PDB entry 8SPO | electron microscopy, 2.98 A resolution | chains L and N of the 16 polymer chains in the assembly

# Chain L (and N)
Molecule: Piwi domain-containing protein
Organism: Maribacter polysiphoniae
Notes: chain N of this document is another copy of the same molecule, construct and numbering; everything in this record applies to it too
Reference sequence: A0A316E3U6 (A0A316E3U6_9FLAO); residue numbers follow UniProt; this construct covers 1-507
Sequence (507 residues; each row starts with the number of its first residue):
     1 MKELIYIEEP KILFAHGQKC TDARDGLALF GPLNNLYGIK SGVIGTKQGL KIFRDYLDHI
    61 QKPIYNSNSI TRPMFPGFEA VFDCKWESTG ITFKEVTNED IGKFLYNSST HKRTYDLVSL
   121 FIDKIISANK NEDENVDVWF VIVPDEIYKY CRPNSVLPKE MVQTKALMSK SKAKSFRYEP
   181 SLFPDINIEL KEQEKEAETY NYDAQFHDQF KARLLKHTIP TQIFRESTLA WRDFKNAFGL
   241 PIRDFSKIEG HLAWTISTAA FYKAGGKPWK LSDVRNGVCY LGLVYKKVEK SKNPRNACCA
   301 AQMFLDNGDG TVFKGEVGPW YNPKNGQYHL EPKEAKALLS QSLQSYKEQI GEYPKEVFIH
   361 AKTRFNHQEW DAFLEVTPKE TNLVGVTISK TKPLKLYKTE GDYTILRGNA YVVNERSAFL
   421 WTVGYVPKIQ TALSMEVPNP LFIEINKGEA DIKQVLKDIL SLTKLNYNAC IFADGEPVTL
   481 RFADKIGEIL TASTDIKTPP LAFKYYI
Unresolved in the structure: 159-196
Bound ions: Mg2+: Asn468, Ile507 (shared with 2 residues of chain J)

# Chain L / chain N interface
Contacting residue pairs - 82 pairs, chain L then chain N:
  Tyr37(L) with Lys40(N); Glu87(N); Thr89(N), hydrogen bond (side chain-backbone); Gly90(N), hydrogen bond (side chain-backbone); Ile91(N)
  Gly38(L) with Lys40(N), hydrogen bond (backbone-side chain)
  Ile39(L) with Lys40(N)
  Lys40(L) with Gly38(N); Asn135(N); Asp137(N), salt bridge
  Glu87(L) with Tyr37(N), hydrogen bond
  Thr89(L) with Tyr37(N), hydrogen bond
  Gly90(L) with Tyr37(N)
  Ala128(L) with Tyr505(N)
  Asn129(L) with His217(N), hydrogen bond (side chain-backbone); Thr218(N), hydrogen bond (backbone-side chain); Tyr505(N)
  Lys130(L) with Leu215(N); Lys216(N); Thr218(N), hydrogen bond (backbone-side chain); Lys497(N); Pro500(N); Tyr505(N)
  Asn131(L) with Thr218(N); Thr498(N); Pro499(N), hydrogen bond (side chain-backbone); Pro500(N); Leu501(N), hydrogen bond (backbone-backbone); Ala502(N), hydrogen bond (backbone-backbone); Tyr505(N)
  Glu132(L) with Pro500(N); Ala502(N); Lys504(N); Tyr505(N), hydrogen bond (backbone-side chain)
  Asp133(L) with Pro220(N); Lys263(N); Ala502(N); Phe503(N), hydrogen bond (side chain-backbone); Lys504(N), hydrogen bond (backbone-side chain); Tyr505(N), hydrogen bond (side chain-backbone)
  Glu134(L) with Lys504(N), hydrogen bond (backbone-side chain); Tyr505(N)
  Asn135(L) with Asp137(N), hydrogen bond (side chain-backbone); Val138(N); Pro220(N); Lys263(N); Ala264(N); Lys504(N)
  Val136(L) with Asn135(N)
  Asp137(L) with Lys40(N); Asn135(N), hydrogen bond; Asp137(N)
  Val138(L) with Asn135(N)
  Leu215(L) with Lys130(N), hydrogen bond (backbone-side chain)
  Lys216(L) with Lys130(N), hydrogen bond (backbone-side chain)
  His217(L) with Asn129(N); Lys130(N)
  Thr218(L) with Asn129(N), hydrogen bond; Lys130(N)
  Tyr262(L) with Asp133(N)
  Lys263(L) with Asp133(N)
  Ala264(L) with Asp133(N), hydrogen bond (backbone-backbone); Glu134(N), hydrogen bond (backbone-backbone); Asn135(N), hydrogen bond (backbone-backbone)
  Gly265(L) with Asp133(N), hydrogen bond (backbone-backbone); Glu134(N)
  Gly266(L) with Asp133(N), hydrogen bond (backbone-backbone)
  Pro500(L) with Lys130(N); Asn131(N)
  Leu501(L) with Asn131(N)
  Ala502(L) with Asn131(N); Glu132(N)
  Lys504(L) with Ala128(N); Asn131(N); Glu132(N), hydrogen bond (side chain-backbone); Asp133(N); Glu134(N)
  Tyr505(L) with Ala128(N); Asn129(N), hydrogen bond (side chain-backbone); Lys130(N), hydrogen bond (side chain-backbone); Asn131(N), hydrogen bond (side chain-backbone); Glu132(N), hydrogen bond (side chain-backbone)
Other interface residues (no listed pair), chain L (37 interface residues in all): Asn34, Leu36, Lys85, Ile126, Ser127
Other interface residues (no listed pair), chain N (40 interface residues in all): Asn35, Ser88, Ile126, Ser127, Val136, Ile219, Tyr262

# In short
37 residues of chain L face 40 of chain N across their interface; the contacts include 31 hydrogen bonds and 1
salt bridge. Polar contacts include Lys40(L)-Asp137(N), Tyr37(L)-Thr89(N) and Tyr37(L)-Gly90(N). The Mg2+ site
is built by Asn468(L) and Ile507(L).
Chain L and chain N are both Piwi domain-containing protein (Maribacter polysiphoniae); the structure,
Tetramerized activation of MapSPARTA bound with NAD+, was determined by electron microscopy together with
8FEX, 8FFI, 8SP0, 8SP3 and 8SQU from the same study.
